PDB entry 8ACF | X-ray diffraction, 1.80 A resolution | chains K and L of the 4 polymer chains in the assembly

Chain K:
Name: Nanobody specific for the kappa-light chain
Organism: Lama glama
Notes: antibody fragment or engineered binder
Chain sequence (128 residues; row label = number of the first residue in the row):
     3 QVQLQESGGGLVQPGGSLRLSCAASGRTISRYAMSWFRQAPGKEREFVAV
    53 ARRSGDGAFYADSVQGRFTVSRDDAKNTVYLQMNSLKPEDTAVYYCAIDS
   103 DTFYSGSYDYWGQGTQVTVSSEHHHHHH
Unresolved in the structure: 128-130
Disulfide bonds: Cys24-Cys98

Chain L:
Name: Light chain of mAb ARGX-117 Fab
Organism: Homo sapiens
Notes: antibody fragment or engineered binder
Chain sequence (218 residues; numbered 1 to 218; the number before each row is that of its first residue):
     1 DNVLTQSPDSLAVSLGERATISCRASKSVRTSGYNYMHWYQQKPGQPPKL
    51 LIYLASNLKSGVPDRFSGSGSGTDFTLTISSLQAEDAATYYCQHSRELPY
   101 TFGQGTKLEIKRTVAAPSVFIFPPSDEQLKSGTASVVCLLNNFYPREAKV
   151 QWKVDNALQSGNSQESVTEQDSKDSTYSLSSTLTLSKADYEKHKVYACEV
   201 THQGLSSPVTKSFNRGEC
Unresolved in the structure: 216-218
Disulfide bonds: Cys23-Cys92, Cys138-Cys198
Ion coordination: Ca2+: Tyr100 (shared with 1 residue of chain A; 2 residues of chain H)

Interface between chain K and chain L:
Pairs across the interface (35):
  Ala35(K) - Gln203(L)
  Phe39(K) - Gln203(L)
  Phe39(K) - Leu205(L)
  Phe39(K) - Ser206(L)
  Phe49(K) - Val114(L)  hydrophobic
  Phe49(K) - Gln203(L)
  Phe49(K) - Gly204(L)
  Val52(K) - Gln203(L)
  Arg54(K) - Pro145(L)
  Arg54(K) - Glu147(L)  salt bridge
  Arg54(K) - Gln203(L)  hydrogen bond
  Ala60(K) - Lys111(L)  hydrogen bond (backbone-side chain)
  Phe61(K) - Lys111(L)
  Phe61(K) - Val114(L)  hydrophobic
  Phe61(K) - Tyr144(L)
  Tyr62(K) - Thr113(L)
  Tyr62(K) - Val114(L)  hydrogen bond (backbone-backbone)
  Asp64(K) - Thr113(L)  hydrogen bond
  Gln67(K) - Thr113(L)
  Asp101(K) - Gln203(L)  hydrogen bond
  Phe105(K) - Glu147(L)
  Tyr106(K) - Glu147(L)
  Tyr106(K) - Gln203(L)
  Ser107(K) - Ala148(L)
  Ser107(K) - Lys149(L)
  Ser107(K) - Thr201(L)
  Ser107(K) - His202(L)  hydrogen bond (backbone-backbone)
  Ser107(K) - Gln203(L)
  Gly108(K) - Thr201(L)
  Gly108(K) - His202(L)
  Gly108(K) - Gln203(L)
  Ser109(K) - Thr201(L)
  Tyr110(K) - Gln203(L)  hydrogen bond (side chain-backbone)
  Tyr110(K) - Leu205(L)
  Trp113(K) - Ser206(L)
Interface residues without a listed pair, chain K (20 interface residues in all): Arg47, Ala63
Interface residues without a listed pair, chain L (16 interface residues in all): Ala12, Arg112

In short:
Chain K and chain L form an interface of 20 and 16 residues respectively; the contacts include 7 hydrogen
bonds and 1 salt bridge. Polar pairs include Arg54(K)-Glu147(L), Arg54(K)-Gln203(L) and Ala60(K)-Lys111(L).
Chain K is Nanobody specific for the kappa-light chain (Lama glama) and chain L is Light chain of mAb ARGX-117
Fab (Homo sapiens); the structure, Structure of the argX-117 in complex with a complement C2 fragment at low
pH, was determined by X-ray diffraction.
